PDB entry 1J1V | X-ray diffraction, 2.10 A resolution | chains C and A of the 3 polymer chains in the assembly

[Chain C]
Molecule: 13-nt DNA strand
Sequence (13 nucleotides; row label = number of the first residue in the row):
   201 CCTGTGGATA ACA

[Chain A]
Protein: Chromosomal replication initiator protein dnaA
Organism: Escherichia coli
Notes: fragment: DNA binding domain, DnaA domainIV
UniProt: P03004 (DNAA_ECOLI); residue numbers follow UniProt; this construct covers 374-467
Sequence (94 residues; each row starts with the number of its first residue):
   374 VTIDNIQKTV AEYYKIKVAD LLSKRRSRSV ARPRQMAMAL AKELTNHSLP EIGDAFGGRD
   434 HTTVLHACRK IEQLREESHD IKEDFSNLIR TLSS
Differences from the reference sequence: modified residue (409, 411)
Modified / non-standard residues: Mse-409 (selenomethionine; parent Met); Mse-411 (selenomethionine; parent Met)
What the authors report for this chain:
  - binding site for the 13-nt DNA strand: Arg-399, Arg-401, Arg-405, Arg-407, Gln-408, Arg-432, Asp-433, Thr-435, Thr-436, His-439, Lys-443
  - binding site for the 13-nt DNA strand (chain C): Arg-399, Ser-400, Lys-415, Ser-421, Leu-422, Pro-423, His-434, Arg-442
  - specificity-determining residues: Arg-399, His-434 (proposed by the authors, not directly observed)
  - mutagenesis - T436A, K443E: decreased binding to DNA (citing earlier work)
  - specificity-determining residues: Arg-399, His-434

[Interface between chain C and chain A]
Contacting residue pairs (21):
  DC202(C) with Ser-421(A), hydrogen bond to the phosphate; Pro-423(A), phosphate contact
  DT203(C) with Lys-415(A), salt bridge to the phosphate; Ser-421(A), phosphate contact; Leu-422(A), hydrogen bond to the phosphate; Pro-423(A), phosphate contact; His-434(A), base contact
  DG204(C) with His-434(A), hydrogen bond to the base; Leu-438(A), phosphate contact; Arg-442(A), sugar contact
  DT205(C) with Thr-435(A), base contact; Leu-438(A), base contact; Arg-442(A), salt bridge to the phosphate
  DA210(C) with Arg-399(A), hydrogen bond to the base
  DA211(C) with Arg-399(A), hydrogen bond to the sugar
  DC212(C) with Arg-398(A), phosphate contact; Arg-399(A), hydrogen bond to the phosphate; Ser-400(A), hydrogen bond to the phosphate; Arg-401(A), phosphate contact
  DA213(C) with Ser-400(A), phosphate contact; Arg-401(A), hydrogen bond to the phosphate
Other interface residues (no listed pair), chain A (15 interface residues in all): Lys-397, Ser-402, Glu-424

[Overview]
Chain C and chain A form an interface of 8 and 15 residues respectively; the contacts include 8 hydrogen bonds
and 2 salt bridges. Polar contacts include DG204(C)/His-434(A), DA210(C)/Arg-399(A) and DA211(C)/Arg-399(A).
The paper reports a binding site for the 13-nt DNA strand at Arg-399(A), Arg-401(A) and Arg-405(A) among
others; T436A and K443E of chain A reduce binding to DNA.
Chain C is a 13-nt DNA strand and chain A is Chromosomal replication initiator protein dnaA (Escherichia
coli); the structure, Crystal structure of DnaA domainIV complexed with DnaAbox DNA, was determined by X-ray
diffraction.
